7T2B - chains B and C of the 5 polymer chains in the assembly; structure by X-ray diffraction, 2.80 A resolution.

[Chain B]
Protein: HLA class II histocompatibility antigen, DP beta 1 chain
Organism: Homo sapiens
UniProtKB: P04440 (DPB1_HUMAN); the author numbering skips numbers that UniProt does not, so the offset changes along the chain: 1-22 = UniProt 30-51; 25-190 = UniProt 52-217
Chain sequence (190 residues; numbered -1 to 190; 2 numbers in that range are skipped by the numbering (no residue carries them; nothing is unmodelled there); the number before each row is that of its first residue; numbers below 1 keep their minus sign (Ala-1 is residue -1)):
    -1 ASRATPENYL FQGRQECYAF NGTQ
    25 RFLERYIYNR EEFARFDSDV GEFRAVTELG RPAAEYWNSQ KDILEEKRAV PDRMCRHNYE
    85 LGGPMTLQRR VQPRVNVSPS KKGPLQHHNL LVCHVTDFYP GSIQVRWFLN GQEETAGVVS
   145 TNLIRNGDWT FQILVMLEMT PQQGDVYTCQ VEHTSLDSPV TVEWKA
Disordered / not traced: 105-112, 189-190
Construct notes: expression tag (-1 to 0)
Curated features (UniProtKB/Swiss-Prot):
  - region: Lys189, Ala190 (Connecting peptide)
  - glycosylation: Asn19 (N-linked (GlcNAc...) asparagine)
Disulfides: Cys15-Cys79, Cys117-Cys173
Covalent attachments: N-acetylglucosamine (NAG) linked to Asn19

[Chain C]
Protein: Pneumolysin-derived peptide
Organism: Streptococcus pneumoniae
UniProtKB: Q04IN8 (TACY_STRP2); residues -1 to 11 here correspond to UniProt positions 429-441 (UniProt number = residue number + 430)
Chain sequence (15 residues; row label = number of the first residue in the row; numbers below 1 keep their minus sign (Gly-3 is residue -3)):
    -3 GATGLAWEWW RTVYE
Disordered / not traced: -3
Construct notes: cloning artifact (-3 to -2)

[Interface between chain B and chain C]
Residue-residue contacts (30; chain B residue first):
  Gly11(B) - Trp6(C)
  Arg12(B) - Trp6(C)
  Gln13(B) - Glu4(C)  hydrogen bond (side chain-backbone)
  Gln13(B) - Trp6(C)
  Glu28(B) - Trp5(C)
  Glu28(B) - Trp6(C)
  Tyr30(B) - Trp6(C)
  Tyr30(B) - Arg7(C)  hydrogen bond (side chain-backbone)
  Pro56(B) - Tyr10(C)
  Ala57(B) - Val9(C)  hydrophobic
  Tyr60(B) - Tyr10(C)  hydrophobic
  Trp61(B) - Arg7(C)
  Trp61(B) - Thr8(C)  hydrogen bond (side chain-backbone)
  Trp61(B) - Val9(C)  hydrophobic
  Ile67(B) - Arg7(C)
  Lys71(B) - Glu4(C)  salt bridge
  Lys71(B) - Trp5(C)  hydrogen bond (side chain-backbone)
  Lys71(B) - Arg7(C)
  Val74(B) - Glu4(C)
  Arg77(B) - Ala2(C)
  Arg77(B) - Glu4(C)  salt bridge
  Met78(B) - Ala2(C)
  Met78(B) - Trp3(C)  hydrophobic
  Met78(B) - Glu4(C)
  His81(B) - Gly0(C)  hydrogen bond (side chain-backbone)
  His81(B) - Ala2(C)
  Asn82(B) - Leu1(C)
  Asn82(B) - Ala2(C)  hydrogen bond (side chain-backbone)
  Leu85(B) - Thr-1(C)
  Leu85(B) - Gly0(C)
Other interface residues (no listed pair), chain B (20 interface residues in all): Phe9, Arg29, Glu70

[In short]
20 residues of chain B face 12 of chain C across their interface, with 6 hydrogen bonds and 2 salt bridges.
Among the polar pairs are Lys71(B)-Glu4(C), Arg77(B)-Glu4(C) and Gln13(B)-Glu4(C). N-acetylglucosamine is
covalently linked to Asn19(B).
Chain B is HLA class II histocompatibility antigen, DP beta 1 chain (Homo sapiens) and chain C is
Pneumolysin-derived peptide (Streptococcus pneumoniae); the structure, Crystal structure of the 5F TCR in
complex with HLA-DP4-Ply, was determined by X-ray diffraction, deposited together with 7T2A, 7T2C and 7T2D.
